Entry 9AVG (electron microscopy, 3.60 A resolution); this record covers chains A and B of the 5 polymer chains in the assembly.

Chain A:
Name: Chimeric mini guanine nucleotide-binding protein G(i)(s) subunit alpha
Source organism: Homo sapiens
Reference sequence: chimeric construct of P63096, A0A590UJY2: residues 1-53 from P63096 (GNAI1_HUMAN) positions 1-53 (same numbers); residues 69-246 from A0A590UJY2 positions 50-227 (UniProt number = residue number - 19)
Sequence (246 residues; numbered 1 to 246; the number before each row is that of its first residue):
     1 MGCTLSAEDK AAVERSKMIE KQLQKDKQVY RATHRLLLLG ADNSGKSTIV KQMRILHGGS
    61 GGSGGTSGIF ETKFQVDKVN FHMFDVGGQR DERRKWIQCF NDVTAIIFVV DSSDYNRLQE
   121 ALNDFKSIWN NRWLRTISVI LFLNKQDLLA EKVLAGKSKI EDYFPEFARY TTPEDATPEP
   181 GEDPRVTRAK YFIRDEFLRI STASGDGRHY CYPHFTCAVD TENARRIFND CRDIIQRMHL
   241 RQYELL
Disordered / not traced: 1, 57-73, 87-91
Sequence notes: engineered mutation Glu20 (Asp in P63096), Lys21 (Arg in P63096), Gln22 (Asn in P63096), Gln24 (Arg in P63096), Lys25 (Glu in P63096), Lys27 (Gly in P63096), Gln28 (Glu in P63096), Val29 (Lys in P63096), Tyr30 (Ala in P63096), Arg31 (Ala in P63096), Ala32 (Arg in P63096), Thr33 (Glu in P63096), His34 (Val in P63096), Arg35 (Lys in P63096), Asp42 (Gly in P63096), Asn43 (Glu in P63096), Asp111 (Ala92 in A0A590UJY2), Asp114 (Ser95 in A0A590UJY2), Asp124 (Leu115 in A0A590UJY2), Ala224 (Ile215 in A0A590UJY2), Ile227 (Val218 in A0A590UJY2); linker (54-68)
UniProt features mapped onto this chain:
  - binding site (Mg(2+)): Ser47
  - lipidation: Gly2 (N-myristoyl glycine), Cys3 (S-palmitoyl cysteine)

Chain B:
Name: Guanine nucleotide-binding protein G(I)/G(S)/G(T) subunit beta-1
Source organism: Homo sapiens
Reference sequence: P62873 (GBB1_HUMAN); residues 2-340 here = UniProt positions 2-340
Sequence (348 residues; each row starts with the number of its first residue; numbers below 1 keep their minus sign (Met-7 is residue -7)):
    -7 MDYKDDDDKS ELDQLRQEAE QLKNQIRDAR KACADATLSQ ITNNIDPVGR IQMRTRRTLR
    53 GHLAKIYAMH WGTDSRLLVS ASQDGKLIIW DSYTTNKVHA IPLRSSWVMT CAYAPSGNYV
   113 ACGGLDNICS IYNLKTREGN VRVSRELAGH TGYLSCCRFL DDNQIVTSSG DTTCALWDIE
   173 TGQQTTTFTG HTGDVMSLSL APDTRLFVSG ACDASAKLWD VREGMCRQTF TGHESDINAI
   233 CFFPNGNAFA TGSDDATCRL FDLRADQELM TYSHDNIICG ITSVSFSKSG RLLLAGYDDF
   293 NCNVWDALKA DRAGVLAGHD NRVSCLGVTD DGMAVATGSW DSFLKIWN
Disordered / not traced: -7 to 3
Sequence notes: initiating methionine (-7); expression tag (-6 to 1)
UniProt features mapped onto this chain:
  - modified residue: Ser2 (N-acetylserine), His266 (Phosphohistidine)
  - natural variant: Leu30 (L30F: In MRD42; uncertain significance), Arg52 (R52G: In MRD42), Gly64 (G64V: In MRD42), Asp76 (D76E: In MRD42; D76G: In MRD42), Gly77 (G77S: In MRD42), Lys78 (K78R: In MRD42), Ile80 (I80N: In MRD42; I80T: In MRD42), His91 (H91R: In MRD42; uncertain significance), Ala92 (A92T: In MRD42), Pro94 (P94S: In MRD42), Leu95 (L95P: In MRD42), Arg96 (R96L: In MRD42), 5 further natural variant entries in UniProt

How chain A and chain B interact:
Contacting residue pairs (32; chain A residue first):
  Arg15(A) - Val90(B)  hydrogen bond (side chain-backbone)
  Arg15(A) - His91(B)
  Arg15(A) - Gly131(B)
  Ser16(A) - Asn88(B)  hydrogen bond
  Ser16(A) - Lys89(B)
  Ile19(A) - Lys89(B)
  Ile19(A) - Val90(B)
  Ile19(A) - His91(B)
  Ile19(A) - Ala92(B)  hydrophobic
  Glu20(A) - Lys89(B)
  Leu23(A) - Gly53(B)
  Leu23(A) - Leu55(B)
  Leu23(A) - Ile80(B)  hydrophobic
  Leu23(A) - Lys89(B)
  Asp26(A) - Leu55(B)
  Lys27(A) - His54(B)
  Lys27(A) - Leu55(B)
  Tyr30(A) - Leu55(B)
  Tyr30(A) - Ala56(B)
  Tyr30(A) - Asp76(B)
  Phe84(A) - Trp99(B)
  Lys95(A) - Tyr145(B)
  Lys95(A) - Asp228(B)  salt bridge
  Lys95(A) - Asp246(B)  salt bridge
  Trp96(A) - Leu117(B)  hydrophobic
  Cys99(A) - Lys57(B)  hydrogen bond (backbone-side chain)
  Cys99(A) - Tyr59(B)  hydrogen bond (backbone-side chain)
  Cys99(A) - Trp332(B)
  Phe100(A) - Lys57(B)
  Phe100(A) - Trp99(B)  hydrophobic
  Asn101(A) - Lys57(B)
  Trp133(A) - Arg314(B)
Also at the interface, not in a pair above, chain A (17 interface residues in all): Ala12, Asp102
Also at the interface, not in a pair above, chain B (24 interface residues in all): Met101, Met188, Cys204

Overview:
17 residues of chain A and 24 residues of chain B are in contact, with 4 hydrogen bonds and 2 salt bridges.
Among the polar pairs are Lys95(A)-Asp228(B), Lys95(A)-Asp246(B) and Arg15(A)-Val90(B). From UniProt:
Mg2+-binding residue Ser47(A) on chain A.
Chain A is Chimeric mini guanine nucleotide-binding protein G(i)(s) subunit alpha and chain B is Guanine
nucleotide-binding protein G(I)/G(S)/G(T) subunit beta-1, both from Homo sapiens; the structure, Structure of
human calcium-sensing receptor in complex with chimeric Gs (miniGis) protein in nanodiscs, was determined by
electron microscopy together with 9ASB, 9AVL, 9AXF and 9AYF from the same study.
